8AW6 - chains A and B of the 3 polymer chains in the assembly; structure by electron microscopy, 3.50 A resolution.

== Chain A ==
Name: Capsid protein VP1
Organism: Human coxsackievirus A9 (strain Griggs)
UniProtKB: P21404 (POLG_CXA9); residues 1-299 here correspond to UniProt positions 569-867 (UniProt number = residue number + 568)
Chain sequence (299 residues; each row starts with the number of its first residue):
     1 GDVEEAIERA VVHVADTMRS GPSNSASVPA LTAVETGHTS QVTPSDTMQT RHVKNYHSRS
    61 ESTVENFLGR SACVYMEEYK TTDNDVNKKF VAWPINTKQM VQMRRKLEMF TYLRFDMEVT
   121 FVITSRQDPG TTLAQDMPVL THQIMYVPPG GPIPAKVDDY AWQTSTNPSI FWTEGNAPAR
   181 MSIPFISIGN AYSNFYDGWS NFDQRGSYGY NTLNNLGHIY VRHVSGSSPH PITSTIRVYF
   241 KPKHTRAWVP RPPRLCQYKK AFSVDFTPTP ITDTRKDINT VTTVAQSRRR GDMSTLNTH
Not modelled in the structure: 1-53, 128-136, 283-299
Construct notes: variant V11 (Arg579 in P21404), V12 (Cys580 in P21404), H13 (Thr581 in P21404), S20 (Thr588 in P21404), N84 (Lys652 in P21404), D85 (His653 in P21404), H142 (Arg710 in P21404)
UniProt features mapped onto this chain:
  - motif: R290 to D292 (Cell attachment site)
  - site: H299 (Cleavage)
What the authors report for this chain:
  - conformationally variable residues (order/disorder transition): K54, D128 to D136

== Chain B ==
Name: Capsid protein VP2
Organism: Human coxsackievirus A9 (strain Griggs)
UniProtKB: P21404 (POLG_CXA9); residues 1-261 here correspond to UniProt positions 70-330 (UniProt number = residue number + 69)
Chain sequence (261 residues; row label = number of the first residue in the row):
     1 SPTVEECGYS DRVRSITLGN STITTQECAN VVVGYGRWPT YLRDDEATAE DQPTQPDVAT
    61 CRFYTLDSIK WEKGSVGWWW KFPEALSDMG LFGQNMQYHY LGRAGYTIHV QCNASKFHQG
   121 CLLVVCVPEA EMGGAVVGQA FSATAMANGD KAYEFTSATQ SDQTKVQTAI HNAGMGVGVG
   181 NLTIYPHQWI NLRTNNSATI VMPYINSVPM DNMFRHYNFT LMVIPFVKLD YADTASTYVP
   241 ITVTVAPMCA EYNGLRLAQA Q
Not modelled in the structure: 1-13, 28-29, 46-49, 261
Construct notes: variant V110 (Leu179 in P21404)
UniProt features mapped onto this chain:
  - site: Q261 (Cleavage)
What the authors report for this chain:
  - conformationally variable residues (order/disorder transition): C28, A29, E46 to A49

== Interface between chain A and chain B ==
Residue-residue contacts (72):
  T111(A) with E129(B)
  Y112(A) with E129(B), hydrogen bond; I205(B); N206(B)
  N190(A) with S207(B), hydrogen bond (backbone-backbone); P209(B)
  A191(A) with S207(B)
  F195(A) with E129(B)
  Y196(A) with E131(B); R215(B), hydrogen bond; H216(B)
  D197(A) with K81(B), salt bridge; A130(B); H216(B), hydrogen bond (backbone-side chain); Y217(B), hydrogen bond (backbone-backbone)
  G198(A) with R215(B)
  W199(A) with F141(B); A143(B), hydrophobic; R215(B), hydrogen bond (backbone-backbone); Y217(B), hydrogen bond
  S200(A) with R215(B)
  N201(A) with R215(B)
  F202(A) with N212(B); R215(B)
  Q204(A) with A143(B); F214(B); Y217(B), hydrogen bond
  Y208(A) with E131(B); M132(B); F141(B), hydrophobic; M146(B)
  G209(A) with E131(B)
  V249(A) with Y35(B)
  P250(A) with I184(B), hydrophobic
  R251(A) with P128(B), hydrogen bond (side chain-backbone); E129(B), hydrogen bond (side chain-backbone); M175(B); I184(B); Y185(B), hydrogen bond
  P252(A) with N181(B); I184(B); Y185(B)
  P253(A) with V177(B)
  R254(A) with M175(B); G176(B)
  L255(A) with G176(B), hydrogen bond (backbone-backbone); G178(B)
  C256(A) with N172(B), hydrogen bond; G176(B)
  K259(A) with V137(B)
  K260(A) with V137(B); G138(B)
  V264(A) with E131(B); M132(B); G133(B)
  D265(A) with G133(B); G134(B), hydrogen bond (side chain-backbone); V137(B); G138(B), hydrogen bond (side chain-backbone)
  F266(A) with V137(B); Q167(B); N172(B); G174(B); M175(B); G176(B)
  T267(A) with V137(B)
  P268(A) with Q167(B); A169(B), hydrophobic; H171(B); N172(B)
  T269(A) with H171(B), hydrogen bond (backbone-side chain); N172(B)
Also at the interface, not in a pair above, chain A (36 interface residues in all): G189, S193, L213, S263, I271
Also at the interface, not in a pair above, chain B (40 interface residues in all): Q139, S142, T159, V179, V208

== Overview ==
Chain A and chain B form an interface of 36 and 40 residues respectively; the contacts include 16 hydrogen
bonds and 1 salt bridge. Among the polar pairs are D197(A)-K81(B), Y112(A)-E129(B) and Y196(A)-R215(B). From
the paper: conformational variability at K54(A), D128(A) and C28(B) among others.
Chain A is Capsid protein VP1 and chain B is Capsid protein VP2, both from Human coxsackievirus A9 (strain
Griggs); the structure, Expanded Coxsackievirus A9 after 0.01% faf-BSA treatment, was determined by electron
microscopy (same publication as 8AT5 and 8AXX).
